Entry 6ER4 (X-ray diffraction, 1.30 A resolution); this record covers chains A and B.

== Chain A (and B) ==
Molecule: BNR/Asp-box repeat protein
Source organism: Ruminococcus gnavus ATCC 29149
Notes: chain B of this document is another copy of the same molecule, construct and numbering; everything in this record applies to it too
UniProt: A7B557 (A7B557_RUMGN); residues 50-237 here = UniProt positions 50-237
Sequence (194 residues; each row starts with the number of its first residue):
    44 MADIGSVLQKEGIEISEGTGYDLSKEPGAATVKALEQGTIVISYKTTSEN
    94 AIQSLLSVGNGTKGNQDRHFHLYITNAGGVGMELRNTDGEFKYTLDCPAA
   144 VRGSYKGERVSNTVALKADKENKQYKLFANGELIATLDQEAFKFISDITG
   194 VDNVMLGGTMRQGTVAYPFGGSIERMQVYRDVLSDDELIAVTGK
Differences from the reference sequence: initiating methionine (44); expression tag (45-49)
From the paper describing this entry:
  - binding site for N-acetyl-alpha-neuraminic acid: Ile-95, Tyr-116, Glu-126, Arg-128, Lys-135, Arg-204, Tyr-210
  - mutagenesis - R128A/R204A, R128A, R204A: abolished binding to 3'SL
  - mutagenesis - R128A/R204A, R128A, R204A: abolished binding to 6'SL
  - mutagenesis - I95A (Kd of 1.82): unchanged binding to 3'SL
  - mutagenesis - I95A (Kd 1.37 mM): unchanged binding to 6'SL

== How chain A and chain B interact ==
Residue-residue contacts - 31 pairs, chain A then chain B:
  Glu-133(A) / Pro-141(B)
  Lys-135(A) / Asp-139(B)
  Tyr-136(A) / Asp-139(B)
  Tyr-136(A) / Pro-141(B)
  Thr-137(A) / Thr-137(B)  hydrogen bond
  Leu-138(A) / Leu-180(B)  hydrophobic
  Asp-139(A) / Lys-135(B)
  Asp-139(A) / Tyr-136(B)
  Cys-140(A) / Gln-182(B)
  Pro-141(A) / Glu-133(B)
  Pro-141(A) / Tyr-136(B)
  Glu-175(A) / Glu-183(B)
  Leu-176(A) / Glu-183(B)
  Ile-177(A) / Gln-182(B)
  Ile-177(A) / Glu-183(B)  hydrogen bond (backbone-backbone)
  Ala-178(A) / Asp-181(B)
  Ala-178(A) / Gln-182(B)
  Thr-179(A) / Thr-179(B)
  Thr-179(A) / Leu-180(B)
  Thr-179(A) / Asp-181(B)  hydrogen bond (backbone-backbone)
  Leu-180(A) / Leu-138(B)  hydrophobic
  Leu-180(A) / Thr-179(B)
  Asp-181(A) / Ala-178(B)
  Asp-181(A) / Thr-179(B)  hydrogen bond (backbone-backbone)
  Gln-182(A) / Asp-139(B)
  Gln-182(A) / Cys-140(B)
  Gln-182(A) / Ile-177(B)
  Gln-182(A) / Ala-178(B)
  Glu-183(A) / Glu-175(B)
  Glu-183(A) / Leu-176(B)
  Glu-183(A) / Ile-177(B)  hydrogen bond (backbone-backbone)
Interface residues without a listed pair, chain A (19 interface residues in all): Ala-120, Gly-132
Interface residues without a listed pair, chain B (19 interface residues in all): Ala-120, Gly-132

== Overview ==
The chain A/chain B interface involves 19 residues from each chain, with 5 hydrogen bonds. Among the polar
pairs are Thr-137(A)/Thr-137(B), Ile-177(A)/Glu-183(B) and Thr-179(A)/Asp-181(B). The paper reports a binding
site for N-acetyl-alpha-neuraminic acid at Ile-95(A), Tyr-116(A) and Glu-126(A) among others; R128A/R204A,
R128A and R204A of chain A abolish binding to 3'SL.
Both chains are BNR/Asp-box repeat protein (Ruminococcus gnavus ATCC 29149). Entry 6ER4 (Ruminococcus gnavus
IT-sialidase CBM40 bound to alpha2,6 sialyllactose) was determined by X-ray diffraction, deposited together
with 6ER2 and 6ER3.
